Entry 6XGY (X-ray diffraction, 2.90 A resolution); this record covers chains A and B.

[Chain A]
Name: Organic solvent ABC transporter ATP-binding protein
From: Escherichia coli LAU-EC10
Reference sequence: V8KL36 (V8KL36_ECOLX); numbering as in UniProt (aligned over 1-269)
Chain sequence (269 residues; numbered 1 to 269; the number before each row is that of its first residue):
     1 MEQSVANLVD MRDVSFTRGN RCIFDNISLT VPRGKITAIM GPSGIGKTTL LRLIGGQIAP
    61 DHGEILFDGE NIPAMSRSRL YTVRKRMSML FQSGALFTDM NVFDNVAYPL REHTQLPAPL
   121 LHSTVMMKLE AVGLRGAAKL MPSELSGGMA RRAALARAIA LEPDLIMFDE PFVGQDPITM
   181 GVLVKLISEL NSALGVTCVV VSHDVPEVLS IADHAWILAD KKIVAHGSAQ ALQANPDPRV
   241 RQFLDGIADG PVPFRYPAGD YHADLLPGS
Not modelled in the structure: 1-4, 269
Metal / ion sites: Mg2+: Thr48, Glu170 (together with ADP)
Ligand contacts: ADP (adenosine-5'-diphosphate): Arg18, Arg21, Ile23, Pro42, Ser43, Gly44, Ile45, Gly46, Lys47, Thr48, Thr49
What the authors report for this chain:
  - self-association interface (contacts with another copy of this molecule): Tyr261, Leu265
  - mutagenesis - K47A, E170Q: abolished growth
  - mutagenesis - Y261A, L265A, L266A: unchanged growth
  - mutagenesis - Y261A/L265A/L266A: decreased growth

[Chain B]
Name: ABC transporter maintaining OM lipid asymmetry, cytoplasmic STAS component
From: Escherichia coli
Reference sequence: W8T4U6 (W8T4U6_ECOLX); residues 2-97 here = UniProt positions 2-97
Chain sequence (109 residues; each row starts with the number of its first residue; numbers below 1 keep their minus sign (Met-11 is residue -11)):
   -11 MHHHHHHENL YFQSESLSWM QTGDTLALSG ELDQDVLLPL WEMREEAVKG ITCIDLSRVS
    49 RVDTGGLALL LHLIDLAKKQ GNNVTLQGVN DKVYTLAKLY NLPADVLPR
Not modelled in the structure: -11 to -2
Differences from the reference sequence: expression tag (-11 to 1)

[How chain A and chain B interact]
Contacting residue pairs (26):
  Thr114(A) with Gln22(B)
  Gln115(A) with Gln22(B); Asp23(B), hydrogen bond
  Leu116(A) with Leu25(B), hydrophobic
  Pro117(A) with Trp29(B), hydrophobic
  Pro119(A) with Trp29(B); His60(B)
  Leu120(A) with Leu25(B), hydrophobic; Trp29(B); Ala56(B); Leu57(B), hydrophobic; His60(B)
  Ser123(A) with His60(B), hydrogen bond
  Thr124(A) with Thr52(B)
  Met127(A) with Thr52(B); Ala56(B), hydrophobic; Tyr88(B)
  Lys128(A) with Tyr88(B)
  Glu130(A) with Tyr88(B); Asn89(B)
  Glu162(A) with Thr52(B), hydrogen bond
  Glu189(A) with Leu87(B)
  Ala193(A) with Leu87(B), hydrophobic
  Leu194(A) with Thr52(B); Leu84(B), hydrophobic; Tyr88(B)
Interface residues without a listed pair, chain A (18 interface residues in all): Ala131, Leu190, Ser192
Interface residues without a listed pair, chain B (17 interface residues in all): Leu26, Gly53, Leu59, Thr83, Leu90
The authors on this interface:
  - interface residues, chain B: Thr52(B)
  - hot spots on chain B (mutagenesis) - T52E: decreased binding to Organic solvent ABC transporter ATP-binding protein (chain A)

[Overview]
Chain A and chain B form an interface of 18 and 17 residues respectively, with 3 hydrogen bonds. Polar
contacts include Gln115(A)-Asp23(B), Ser123(A)-His60(B) and Glu162(A)-Thr52(B). Bound to chain A: ADP.
Thr48(A) and Glu170(A) coordinate Mg2+. The paper reports that K47A and E170Q of chain A abolish growth; the
interface residue Thr52(B); 7 substitutions were tested in all.
Here chain A is Organic solvent ABC transporter ATP-binding protein (Escherichia coli LAU-EC10) and chain B is
ABC transporter maintaining OM lipid asymmetry, cytoplasmic STAS component (Escherichia coli). Entry 6XGY
(Crystal structure of E. coli MlaFB ABC transport subunits in the dimeric state) was determined by X-ray
diffraction.
